PDB entry 8V2H | electron microscopy, 3.10 A resolution | chains A and C of the 8 polymer chains in the assembly

[Chain A (and C)]
Protein: Small conductance calcium-activated potassium channel protein 2
Organism: Rattus norvegicus
Notes: chain C of this document is another copy of the same molecule, construct and numbering; everything in this record applies to it too
Reference sequence: P70604 (KCNN2_RAT); residue numbers follow UniProt; this construct covers 118-478
Amino-acid sequence (361 residues; each row starts with the number of its first residue):
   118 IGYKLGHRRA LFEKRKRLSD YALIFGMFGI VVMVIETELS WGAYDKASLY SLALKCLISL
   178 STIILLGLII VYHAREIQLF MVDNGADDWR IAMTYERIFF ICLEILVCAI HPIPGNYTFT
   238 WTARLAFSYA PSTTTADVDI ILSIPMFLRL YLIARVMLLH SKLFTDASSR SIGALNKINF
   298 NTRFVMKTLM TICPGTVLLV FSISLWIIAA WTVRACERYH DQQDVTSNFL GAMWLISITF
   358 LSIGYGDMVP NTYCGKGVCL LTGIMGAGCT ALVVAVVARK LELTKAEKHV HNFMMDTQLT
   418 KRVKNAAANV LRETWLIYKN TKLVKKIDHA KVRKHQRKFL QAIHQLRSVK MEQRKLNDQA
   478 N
UniProt features mapped onto this chain:
  - modified residue: Tyr161 (Phosphotyrosine)
  - mutagenesis: His337 (H337N: Loss of inhibition by apamin and the organic molecule blockers UCL 1684 and d-tubocurarine. No effect on inhibition by tetraethylammonium (TEA)), Asn345 (N345G: Reduced inhibition by apamin but binding to apamin is unaffected), Asn368 (N368H: Reduced inhibition by apamin but binding to apamin is unaffected), Arg396 (R396E: Mostly eliminates inward rectifier potassium channel activity. Loss of inward rectifier potassium channel activity; when associated with E-397 ...), Lys397 (K397E: Moderately reduces inward rectifier potassium channel activity. Loss of inward rectifier potassium channel activity; when associated with E-396 ...), Glu399 (E399R: Increases inward rectifier potassium channel activity. Does not affect inward rectifier potassium channel activity; when associated with E-396 ...)
Disulfide bonds: Cys333-Cys371
Metal / ion sites: K+ site 1: Ser359 (shared with 1 residue of chain B; Ser359(C) of chain C; 1 residue of chain D); K+ site 2: Ser359, Ile360 (shared with 2 residues of chain B; Ser359(C), Ile360(C) of chain C; 2 residues of chain D)
From the paper describing this entry:
  - binding site for K+: Ser359
  - conformationally variable residues (side-chain flip): Val391
  - mutagenesis - F244S: unchanged binding to AP14145
  - mutagenesis - S359T/A384T: abolished binding to AP14145
  - mutagenesis - S359T/A384T: unchanged binding to UCL1684

[Chain A / chain C interface]
Contacting residue pairs (18):
  Asn201(A) with Leu457(C)
  Asp205(A) with Arg450(C), salt bridge
  Arg207(A) with Arg450(C); Arg454(C), hydrogen bond (backbone-side chain)
  Ile208(A) with Gln453(C); Arg454(C)
  Met210(A) with Arg454(C)
  Thr211(A) with Gln458(C)
  Lys294(A) with Arg471(C)
  Arg450(A) with Arg207(C)
  Gln453(A) with Ile208(C)
  Arg454(A) with Arg207(C), hydrogen bond (side chain-backbone); Ile208(C), hydrogen bond (side chain-backbone); Met210(C), hydrogen bond (side chain-backbone); Thr211(C)
  Leu457(A) with Asn201(C)
  Met468(A) with Lys294(C)
  Arg471(A) with Lys294(C)
Interface residues without a listed pair, chain A (15 interface residues in all): Phe197, Asn296
Interface residues without a listed pair, chain C (15 interface residues in all): Phe197, Asp205, Met468

[Summary]
The chain A/chain C interface involves 15 residues from each chain; the contacts include 4 hydrogen bonds and
1 salt bridge. Among the polar pairs are Asp205(A)-Arg450(C), Arg207(A)-Arg454(C) and Arg454(A)-Ile208(C).
UniProt lists 6 mutagenesis sites on chain A. From the paper: a binding site for K+ at Ser359(A); S359T/A384T
of chain A abolish binding to AP14145.
Both chains are Small conductance calcium-activated potassium channel protein 2 (Rattus norvegicus). Entry
8V2H (Cryo-EM structure of the KCa2.2 channel bound to inhibitor AP14145) was determined by electron
microscopy, deposited together with 8V2G, 8V3G and 9EIO.
